9H9Q - chains C and E of the 12 polymer chains in the assembly; structure by electron microscopy, 3.60 A resolution.

Chain C:
Molecule: Spindle pole body component
Organism: Candida albicans
UniProtKB: Q59PZ2 (Q59PZ2_CANAL); numbering as in UniProt (aligned over 1-871)
Sequence (896 residues; numbered -24 to 871; the number before each row is that of its first residue; numbers below 1 keep their minus sign (Met-24 is residue -24)):
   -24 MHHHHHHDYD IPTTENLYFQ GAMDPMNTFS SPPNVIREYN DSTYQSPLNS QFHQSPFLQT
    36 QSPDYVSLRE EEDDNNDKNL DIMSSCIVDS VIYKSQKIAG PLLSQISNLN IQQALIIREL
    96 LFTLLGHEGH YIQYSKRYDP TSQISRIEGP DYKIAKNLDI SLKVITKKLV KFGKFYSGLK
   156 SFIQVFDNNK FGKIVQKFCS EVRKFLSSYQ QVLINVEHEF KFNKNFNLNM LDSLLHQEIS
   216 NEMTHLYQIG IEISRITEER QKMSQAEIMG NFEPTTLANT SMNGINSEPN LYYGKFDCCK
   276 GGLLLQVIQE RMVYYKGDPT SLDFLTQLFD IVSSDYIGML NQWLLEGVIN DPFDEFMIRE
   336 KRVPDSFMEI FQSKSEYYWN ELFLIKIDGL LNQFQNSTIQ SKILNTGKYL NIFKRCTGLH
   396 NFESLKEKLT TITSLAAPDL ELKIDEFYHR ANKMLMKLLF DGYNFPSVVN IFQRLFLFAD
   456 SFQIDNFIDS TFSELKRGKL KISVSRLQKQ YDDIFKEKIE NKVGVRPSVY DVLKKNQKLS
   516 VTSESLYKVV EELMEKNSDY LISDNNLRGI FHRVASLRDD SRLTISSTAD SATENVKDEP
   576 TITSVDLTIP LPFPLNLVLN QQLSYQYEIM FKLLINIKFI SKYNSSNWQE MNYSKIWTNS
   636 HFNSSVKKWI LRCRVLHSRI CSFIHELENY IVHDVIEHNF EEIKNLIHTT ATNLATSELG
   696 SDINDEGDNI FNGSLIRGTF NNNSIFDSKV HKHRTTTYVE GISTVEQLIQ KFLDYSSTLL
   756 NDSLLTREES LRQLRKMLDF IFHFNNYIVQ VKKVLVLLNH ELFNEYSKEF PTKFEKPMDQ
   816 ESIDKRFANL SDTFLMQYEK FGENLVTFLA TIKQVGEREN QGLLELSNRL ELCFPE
Disordered / not traced: -24 to 36, 46-53, 238-275, 530-572, 805-813, 870-871
Differences from the reference sequence: initiating methionine (-24); expression tag (-23 to 0)

Chain E:
Molecule: Mto2p-binding domain-containing protein
Organism: Candida albicans
UniProtKB: Q5AGV5 (Q5AGV5_CANAL); residues 1-599 here = UniProt positions 1-599
Sequence (615 residues; each row starts with the number of its first residue):
     1 MSNLSINESN DNSNVSILSN KSGAQSSTNS SPNLIVFKQP EDLSIQLQQQ QQGTQEDTPE
    61 EEEEEEEEME QITQLEVQQE NQPDTLSSSP FISRPNSPLD DIIRPQGTSS PSLTIRDSYS
   121 SQVDINISNL HKSLNEMRLS TDPVDNNNNN NKVNKNNPTN SDISNDDIIT IDNLTPSRIQ
   181 PKNISPWRQF RPTLRGSPES TPRSLFQNKP NLKFNNGLSP TNGSRDMVTN NIATTTKSRE
   241 EELNKRIVNY KIQLKLMKNF LQELIDRNNL DPHEFHTLLR RNNNNIMNNE NNPLSTSLSQ
   301 TSTLEIQHQN LQIELDEALE LNKQLYNKIE TANKEISDKD LQISNYESRI NLINYSVDEL
   361 IYILINEYDK NNYSHGGSNT TSPGKETLQQ SISAQLEVKL NVLKLELMTR LDQSHQYNNK
   421 PHDLFTPPYT SSEYGVSTNN VANKNDLEGY IHIIEDLIKT VDELELTCEN YKANKNELQN
   481 QLVEQINESI RIKNNFQIMS NKFNQLRQSL SEKENDKNLD EFSKNNHQQQ QQQQIQQLEQ
   541 KLIEYEKCIT ILQDELDQYK QPSDTTNTTN NNNNNNNNNN RSSYSSYNNH RNSSLNELNG
   601 SGSGSEQKLI SEEDL
Disordered / not traced: 1-230, 268-615
Differences from the reference sequence: expression tag (600-615)
From the paper describing this entry:
  - self-association interface (contacts with another copy of this molecule): Leu243, Ile247, Leu254
  - mutagenesis - E317R/L319A/L321R/Y326A, E455A/D456A/I458A/D462A: decreased binding to FLAG-Stu2882-924

How chain C and chain E interact:
Residue-residue contacts (41):
  Ser341(C) with Arg267(E), hydrogen bond
  Phe342(C) with Leu264(E)
  Glu344(C) with Arg267(E), salt bridge
  Ile345(C) with Phe260(E), hydrophobic; Glu263(E); Leu264(E), hydrophobic
  Phe346(C) with Leu264(E), hydrophobic
  Lys349(C) with Phe260(E)
  Tyr352(C) with Leu256(E); Met257(E); Phe260(E), hydrophobic
  Glu519(C) with Lys255(E), salt bridge
  Val524(C) with Lys255(E)
  Glu527(C) with Lys251(E); Lys255(E)
  Leu528(C) with Val248(E); Lys251(E); Ile252(E), hydrophobic
  Met529(C) with Lys251(E)
  Gln596(C) with Leu256(E)
  Gln597(C) with Asn249(E); Ile252(E); Gln253(E); Leu256(E)
  Tyr600(C) with Ile252(E), hydrophobic; Lys255(E), hydrogen bond; Leu256(E), hydrophobic
  Gln601(C) with Asn249(E); Ile252(E)
  Ser752(C) with Lys245(E); Asn249(E)
  Thr753(C) with Lys245(E)
  Asn756(C) with Glu241(E), hydrogen bond; Asn244(E)
  Thr761(C) with Asn244(E)
  Arg762(C) with Glu240(E), salt bridge; Asn244(E)
  Arg853(C) with Glu240(E), salt bridge
  Glu854(C) with Ser238(E), hydrogen bond (backbone-side chain); Glu240(E)
  Asn855(C) with Glu241(E), hydrogen bond
Also at the interface, not in a pair above, chain C (25 interface residues in all): Leu755

Summary:
Chain C and chain E form an interface of 25 and 17 residues respectively, with 5 hydrogen bonds and 4 salt
bridges. Polar contacts include Glu344(C)-Arg267(E), Glu519(C)-Lys255(E) and Arg762(C)-Glu240(E). The paper
reports that E317R/L319A/L321R/Y326A and E455A/D456A/I458A/D462A of chain E reduce binding to
FLAG-Stu2882-924; a self-association interface involving Leu243(E), Ile247(E) and Leu254(E).
Chain C is Spindle pole body component and chain E is Mto2p-binding domain-containing protein, both from
Candida albicans; the structure, Candida albicans gamma-tubulin small complex within ring-like higher oligomer
in complex with Spc72 CM1, was determined by electron microscopy, deposited together with 9H9P and 9H9R.
